7OVI - chain A; structure by X-ray diffraction, 1.95 A resolution.

[Chain A]
Name: Dual specificity mitogen-activated protein kinase kinase 7
Organism: Homo sapiens
Notes: EC 2.7.12.2
Reference sequence: O14733 (MP2K7_HUMAN); residues 117-424 here correspond to UniProt positions 101-408 (UniProt number = residue number - 16)
Chain sequence (318 residues; numbered 107 to 424; the number before each row is that of its first residue):
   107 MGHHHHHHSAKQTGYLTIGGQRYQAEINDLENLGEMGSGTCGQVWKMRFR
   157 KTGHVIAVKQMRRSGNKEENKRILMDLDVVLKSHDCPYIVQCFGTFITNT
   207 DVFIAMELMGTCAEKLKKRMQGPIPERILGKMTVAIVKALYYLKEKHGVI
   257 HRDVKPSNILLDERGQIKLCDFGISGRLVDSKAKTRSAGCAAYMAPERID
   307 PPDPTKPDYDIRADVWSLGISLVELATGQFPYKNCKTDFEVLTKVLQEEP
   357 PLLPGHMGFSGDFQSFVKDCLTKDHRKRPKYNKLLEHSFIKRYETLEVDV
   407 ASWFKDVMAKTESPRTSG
Not modelled in the structure: 107-117, 146-147, 281-317, 419-424
Glycans and other covalent adducts: compound 2GI linked to Cys218
Differences from the reference sequence: initiating methionine (107); expression tag (108-116)
Residues lining bound ligands: 2GI (1-[(3R)-3-[4-azanyl-3-[1-(2-phenylethyl)-1,2,3-triazol-4-yl]pyrazolo[3,4-d]pyrimidin-1-yl]piperidin-1-yl]propan-1-one): Met142, Gly143, Val150, Ala163, Lys165, Ile179, Asp182, Leu183, Val186, Val196, Ile210, Met212, Glu213, Leu214, Met215, Glu220, Lys221, Ser263, Leu266, Cys276, Asp277
Curated features (UniProtKB/Swiss-Prot):
  - region: His393 to Lys416 (DVD domain)
  - active site: Asp259 (Proton acceptor)
  - binding site (ATP): Met142 to Val150, Lys165
  - modified residue: Ser287 (Phosphoserine), Thr291 (Phosphothreonine)
From the paper describing this entry:
  - binding site for 2GI: Glu213, Met215, Cys218
  - conformationally variable residues: Asp182

[Overview]
Compound 2GI is covalently linked to Cys218. Curated annotation (UniProt) lists active-site residue Asp259 and
10 ATP-binding residues. From the paper: a binding site for 2GI at Glu213, Met215 and Cys218; conformational
variability at Asp182.
Chain A is Dual specificity mitogen-activated protein kinase kinase 7 (Homo sapiens); the structure, Protein
kinase MKK7 in complex with phenethyltriazole-substituted pyrazolopyrimidine, was determined by X-ray
diffraction (same publication as 7OVJ, 7OVK, 7OVL, 7OVM and 7OVN).
